4R02 - chains V and W of the 28 polymer chains in the assembly; structure by X-ray diffraction, 2.50 A resolution.

[Chain V]
Molecule: Proteasome subunit beta type-2
From: Saccharomyces cerevisiae
Notes: EC 3.4.25.1
Reference sequence: P25043 (PSB2_YEAST); residues 1-232 here correspond to UniProt positions 30-261 (UniProt number = residue number + 29)
Amino-acid sequence (232 residues; row label = number of the first residue in the row):
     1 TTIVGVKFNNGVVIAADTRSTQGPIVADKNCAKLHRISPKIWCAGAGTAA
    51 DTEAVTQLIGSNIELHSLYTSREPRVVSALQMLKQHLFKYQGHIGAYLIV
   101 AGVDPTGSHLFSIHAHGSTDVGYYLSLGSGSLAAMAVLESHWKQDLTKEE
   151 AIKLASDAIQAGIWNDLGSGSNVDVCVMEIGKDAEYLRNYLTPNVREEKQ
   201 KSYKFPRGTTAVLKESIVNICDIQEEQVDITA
Unresolved in the structure: 227-232
Bound ions: Mg2+: Ile163, Asp166, Ser169 (shared with 1 residue of chain L)
UniProt features mapped onto this chain:
  - active site: Thr1 (Nucleophile)

[Chain W]
Molecule: Proteasome subunit beta type-3
From: Saccharomyces cerevisiae
Notes: EC 3.4.25.1
Reference sequence: P25451 (PSB3_YEAST); residues 0-204 here correspond to UniProt positions 1-205 (UniProt number = residue number + 1)
Amino-acid sequence (205 residues; each row starts with the number of its first residue; numbering starts at 0):
     0 MSDPSSINGGIVVAMTGKDCVAIACDLRLGSQSLGVSNKFEKIFHYGHVF
    50 LGITGLATDVTTLNEMFRYKTNLYKLKEERAIEPETFTQLVSSSLYERRF
   100 GPYFVGPVVAGINSKSGKPFIAGFDLIGCIDEAKDFIVSGTASDQLFGMC
   150 ESLYEPNLEPEDLFETISQALLNAADRDALSGWGAVVYIIKKDEVVKRYL
   200 KMRQD
Unresolved in the structure: 0
Bound ions: Mg2+: Asp204 (shared with 3 residues of chain K)
UniProt features mapped onto this chain:
  - modified residue: Ser30 (Phosphoserine)
  - cross-link: Lys69 (Glycyl lysine isopeptide (Lys-Gly) (interchain with G-Cter in ubiquitin))

[Chain V / chain W interface]
Contacting residue pairs (65; chain V residue first):
  Ile25(V) - Asp143(W)
  Ile25(V) - Phe146(W)  hydrophobic
  Val26(V) - Phe146(W)
  Ala27(V) - Asp130(W)
  Ala27(V) - Phe146(W)  hydrophobic
  Asp28(V) - Asp130(W)
  Asp28(V) - Glu131(W)
  Lys29(V) - Glu150(W)  salt bridge
  Ala49(V) - Cys128(W)  hydrophobic
  Ala50(V) - Tyr95(W)
  Ala50(V) - Ile126(W)  hydrophobic
  Ala50(V) - Cys128(W)
  Asp51(V) - Tyr95(W)  hydrogen bond
  Asp51(V) - Arg98(W)  salt bridge
  Glu53(V) - Cys128(W)  hydrogen bond
  Glu53(V) - Ile129(W)
  Ala54(V) - Tyr95(W)
  Tyr90(V) - Phe99(W)  hydrophobic
  His93(V) - Arg98(W)  hydrogen bond (backbone-side chain)
  His93(V) - Phe99(W)
  Arg196(V) - Glu150(W)  salt bridge
  Lys199(V) - Glu150(W)
  Lys199(V) - Ser151(W)  hydrogen bond (side chain-backbone)
  Lys199(V) - Tyr153(W)  hydrogen bond (side chain-backbone)
  Ser202(V) - Glu154(W)  hydrogen bond
  Tyr203(V) - Ser151(W)
  Tyr203(V) - Leu152(W)  hydrophobic
  Lys204(V) - Glu154(W)
  Lys204(V) - Asp161(W)  salt bridge
  Phe205(V) - Leu152(W)  hydrophobic
  Phe205(V) - Glu164(W)
  Phe205(V) - Gln168(W)
  Pro206(V) - Glu164(W)
  Arg207(V) - Glu160(W)
  Arg207(V) - Asp161(W)  salt bridge
  Arg207(V) - Glu164(W)
  Gly208(V) - Glu164(W)  hydrogen bond (backbone-side chain)
  Thr209(V) - Glu164(W)
  Thr210(V) - Glu164(W)  hydrogen bond
  Thr210(V) - Ser167(W)
  Thr210(V) - Gln168(W)  hydrogen bond
  Thr210(V) - Leu199(W)
  Ala211(V) - Leu199(W)
  Ala211(V) - Lys200(W)  hydrogen bond (backbone-backbone)
  Val212(V) - Phe163(W)  hydrophobic
  Val212(V) - Tyr198(W)
  Leu213(V) - Tyr198(W)  hydrogen bond (backbone-backbone)
  Leu213(V) - Leu199(W)
  Leu213(V) - Lys200(W)
  Lys214(V) - Lys196(W)
  Lys214(V) - Arg197(W)
  Lys214(V) - Tyr198(W)  hydrogen bond (backbone-backbone)
  Glu215(V) - Lys196(W)
  Glu215(V) - Arg197(W)  salt bridge
  Ser216(V) - Val195(W)
  Ser216(V) - Lys196(W)  hydrogen bond (backbone-backbone)
  Ile217(V) - Val194(W)
  Val218(V) - His44(W)
  Val218(V) - Tyr187(W)  hydrophobic
  Val218(V) - Val194(W)  hydrogen bond (backbone-backbone)
  Val218(V) - Lys196(W)
  Asn219(V) - His44(W)
  Ile220(V) - Gly46(W)
  Ile220(V) - Val194(W)  hydrophobic
  Asp222(V) - Lys74(W)  salt bridge
Also at the interface, not in a pair above, chain V (37 interface residues in all): Gln22, Thr48, Ile94
Also at the interface, not in a pair above, chain W (42 interface residues in all): His47, Phe49, Asp124, Gly127, Leu157, Glu158, Thr165, Leu171, Lys191, Glu193

[Overview]
37 residues of chain V and 42 residues of chain W are in contact, with 14 hydrogen bonds and 7 salt bridges.
Polar pairs include Lys29(V)-Glu150(W), Asp51(V)-Arg98(W) and Arg196(V)-Glu150(W). Ile163(V), Asp166(V) and
Ser169(V) coordinate Mg2+. Curated annotation (UniProt) lists active-site residue Thr1(V) on chain V.
Here chain V is Proteasome subunit beta type-2 and chain W is Proteasome subunit beta type-3, both from
Saccharomyces cerevisiae. Entry 4R02 (yCP in complex with BSc4999 (alpha-Keto Phenylamide)) was determined by
X-ray diffraction.
